2VDI - chains I and O of the 16 polymer chains in the assembly; structure by X-ray diffraction, 2.65 A resolution.

== Chain I (and O) ==
Protein: Ribulose bisphosphate carboxylase small chain 1
Organism: Chlamydomonas reinhardtii
Notes: EC 4.1.1.39; chain O of this document is another copy of the same molecule, construct and numbering; everything in this record applies to it too
UniProtKB: P00873 (RBS1_CHLRE); residues 1-140 here correspond to UniProt positions 46-185 (UniProt number = residue number + 45)
Chain sequence (140 residues; each row starts with the number of its first residue):
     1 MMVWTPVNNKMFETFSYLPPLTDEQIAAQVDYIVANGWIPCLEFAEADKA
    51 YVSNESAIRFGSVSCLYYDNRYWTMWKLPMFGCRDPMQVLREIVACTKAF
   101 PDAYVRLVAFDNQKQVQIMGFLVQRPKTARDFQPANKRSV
Modified positions: Met1 (n-methyl methionine; MME)

== Chain I / chain O interface ==
Contacting residue pairs - 18 pairs, chain I then chain O:
  Met1(I) - Lys77(O)
  Val3(I) - Trp76(O)  hydrophobic
  Val3(I) - Lys77(O)
  Thr5(I) - Phe100(O)
  Pro6(I) - Phe44(O)  hydrophobic
  Pro6(I) - Thr74(O)
  Val7(I) - Glu46(O)
  Asn54(I) - Ile58(O)
  Asn54(I) - Arg59(O)  hydrogen bond
  Ala57(I) - Ile58(O)
  Ile58(I) - Ile58(O)  hydrophobic
  Ser62(I) - Gly61(O)
  Ser64(I) - Arg59(O)  hydrogen bond (side chain-backbone)
  Leu66(I) - Arg59(O)
  Tyr67(I) - Arg59(O)  hydrogen bond (backbone-side chain)
  Tyr68(I) - Arg59(O)
  Val140(I) - Ala99(O)  hydrophobic
  Val140(I) - Phe100(O)  hydrophobic
Also at the interface, not in a pair above, chain I (16 interface residues in all): Glu55, Cys65
Also at the interface, not in a pair above, chain O (12 interface residues in all): Met75, Leu78

== Summary ==
The interface between chain I and chain O involves 16 residues on one side and 12 on the other; the contacts
include 3 hydrogen bonds. Among the polar pairs are Asn54(I)-Arg59(O), Ser64(I)-Arg59(O) and
Tyr67(I)-Arg59(O).
Chain I and chain O are both Ribulose bisphosphate carboxylase small chain 1 (Chlamydomonas reinhardtii); the
structure, Crystal structure of Chlamydomonas reinhardtii Rubisco with a large- subunit C192S mutation, was
determined by X-ray diffraction, deposited together with 2VDH.
